PDB entry 8CJZ | electron microscopy, 3.50 A resolution | chains c and A of the 15 polymer chains in the assembly

[Chain c (and A)]
Protein: Capsid Decoration Protein
Source organism: Bacteriophage sp
Notes: chain A of this document is another copy of the same molecule, construct and numbering; everything in this record applies to it too
Amino-acid sequence (130 residues; each row starts with the number of its first residue):
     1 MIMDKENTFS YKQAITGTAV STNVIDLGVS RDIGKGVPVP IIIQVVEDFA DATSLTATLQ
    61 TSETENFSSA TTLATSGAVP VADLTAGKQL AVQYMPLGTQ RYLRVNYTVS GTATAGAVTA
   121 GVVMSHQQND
Disordered / not traced: 130

[Interface between chain c and chain A]
Residue-residue contacts (19; chain c residue first):
  Gly-34(c) / Gln-93(A)  hydrogen bond (backbone-side chain)
  Lys-35(c) / Gln-128(A)
  Lys-35(c) / Asn-129(A)
  Pro-38(c) / Tyr-94(A)
  Ala-74(c) / Thr-75(A)
  Thr-75(c) / Ala-74(A)
  Thr-75(c) / Thr-75(A)
  Val-92(c) / Val-92(A)  hydrophobic
  Gln-93(c) / Gly-34(A)  hydrogen bond (side chain-backbone)
  Gln-93(c) / Lys-35(A)
  Gln-93(c) / Met-95(A)
  Gln-93(c) / Pro-96(A)
  Gln-93(c) / Leu-97(A)
  Tyr-94(c) / Pro-38(A)
  Met-95(c) / Gln-93(A)  hydrogen bond (backbone-side chain)
  Leu-97(c) / Gln-93(A)
  Leu-97(c) / Gln-128(A)
  Gln-128(c) / Lys-35(A)
  Gln-128(c) / Gly-36(A)
Also at the interface, not in a pair above, chain c (18 interface residues in all): Gly-36, Thr-72, Leu-73, Ser-76, Gln-89, Pro-96, Asn-129
Also at the interface, not in a pair above, chain A (18 interface residues in all): Thr-72, Ser-76, Gly-77, Gln-89

[Overview]
The chain c/chain A interface involves 18 residues from each chain, with 3 hydrogen bonds. Polar pairs include
Gly-34(c)/Gln-93(A) and Met-95(c)/Gln-93(A).
Both chains are Capsid Decoration Protein (Bacteriophage sp). Entry 8CJZ (Carin1 bacteriophage mature capsid)
was determined by electron microscopy (same publication as 8CK0 and 8CK1).
